PDB entry 8GKH | electron microscopy, 2.70 A resolution | chains P and T of the 4 polymer chains in the assembly

# Chain P
Name: Maltodextrin-binding protein (Fragment), OrfB_Zn_ribbon domain-containing protein
Source organism: Methanosarcina mazei
UniProtKB: chimeric construct of A0A0F8NYV9, A0A0L0H5U9: residues -376 to -8 from A0A0F8NYV9 (A0A0F8NYV9_METMZ) positions 1-369 (UniProt number = residue number + 377); residues 2-638 from A0A0L0H5U9 positions 2-638 (same numbers)
Sequence (1032 residues; row label = number of the first residue in the row; numbers below 1 keep their minus sign (Met-393 is residue -393)):
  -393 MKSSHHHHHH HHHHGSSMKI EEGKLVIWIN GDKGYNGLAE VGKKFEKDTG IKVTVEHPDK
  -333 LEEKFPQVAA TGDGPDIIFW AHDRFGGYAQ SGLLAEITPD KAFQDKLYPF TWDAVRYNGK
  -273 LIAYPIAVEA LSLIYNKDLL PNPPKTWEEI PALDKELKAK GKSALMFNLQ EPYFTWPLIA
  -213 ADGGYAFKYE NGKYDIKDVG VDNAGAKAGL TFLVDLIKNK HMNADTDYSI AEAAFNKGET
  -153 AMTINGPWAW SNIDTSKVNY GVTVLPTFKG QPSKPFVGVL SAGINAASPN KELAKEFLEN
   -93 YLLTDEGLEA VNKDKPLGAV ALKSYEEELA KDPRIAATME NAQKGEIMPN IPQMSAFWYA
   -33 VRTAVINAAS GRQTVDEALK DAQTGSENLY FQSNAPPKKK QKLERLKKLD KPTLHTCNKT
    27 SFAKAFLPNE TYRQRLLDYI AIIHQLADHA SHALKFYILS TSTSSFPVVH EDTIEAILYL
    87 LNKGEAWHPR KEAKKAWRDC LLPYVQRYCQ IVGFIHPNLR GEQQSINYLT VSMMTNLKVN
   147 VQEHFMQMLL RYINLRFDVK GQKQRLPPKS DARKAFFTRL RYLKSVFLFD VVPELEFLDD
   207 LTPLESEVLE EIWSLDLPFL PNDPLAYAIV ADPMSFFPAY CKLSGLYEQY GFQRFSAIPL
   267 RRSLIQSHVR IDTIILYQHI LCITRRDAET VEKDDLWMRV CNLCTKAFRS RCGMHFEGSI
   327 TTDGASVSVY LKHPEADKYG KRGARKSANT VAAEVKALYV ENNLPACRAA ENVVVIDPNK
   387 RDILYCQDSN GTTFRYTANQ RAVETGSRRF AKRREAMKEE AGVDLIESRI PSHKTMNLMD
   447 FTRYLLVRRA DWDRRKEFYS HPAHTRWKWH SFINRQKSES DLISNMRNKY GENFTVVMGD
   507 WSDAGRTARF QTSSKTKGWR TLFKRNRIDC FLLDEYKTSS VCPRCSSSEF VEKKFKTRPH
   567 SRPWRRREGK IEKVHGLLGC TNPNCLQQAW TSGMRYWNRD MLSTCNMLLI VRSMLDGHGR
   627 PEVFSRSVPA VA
Disordered / not traced: -393 to 17, 346-361, 634-638
Differences from the reference sequence: initiating methionine (-393); expression tag (-392 to -377); conflict Ile-374 (Thr3 in A0A0F8NYV9), Gly-9 (Asn368 in A0A0F8NYV9); linker (-7 to 1)
Ion coordination: Mg2+ site 1: Asp383, Glu541 (shared with DT-19(T) of chain T); Mg2+ site 2: Asn385, Asp606 (shared with DT-19(T) of chain T); Zn2+: Cys548, Cys551, Cys586, Cys591
What the authors report for this chain:
  - mutagenesis - D300R, C310R, C310R/D487K/T513K, D487K, E498R, T513K: increased catalytic activity
  - binding site for the 78-nt RNA strand: Thr22, Lys25, Arg157, Arg268, Lys312, Arg315, Arg317, Arg387, Arg414, Arg415, Asn480, Arg481, Gln482, Lys483, Arg531, Arg550, Lys562, Arg564, Ser567, Trp570, Arg572, Leu583, Trp596, Ser598, Arg601, Tyr602, Trp603, Asn604, Asp606, Met607, Cys611
  - binding site for the 35-nt DNA strand (chain T): His21, Gln130, Asn133, Gln148, Arg260, Arg268, Ser269, Arg291, Tyr345, Arg407, Arg420, Lys440
  - binding site for the 15-nt DNA strand: Arg96, Gln129, Asn133
  - Mg2+ coordination: Asp383, Asn385, Glu541, Asp606
  - catalytic residues: Asp606

# Chain T
Molecule: 35-nt DNA strand
Sequence (35 nucleotides; numbered -19 to 15; the number before each row is that of its first residue; numbers below 1 keep their minus sign (DT-19 is residue -19)):
   -19 TTGATTTCAT AACCTATAGA TATGCCCGGG TACCG
Disordered / not traced: -15
Ion coordination: Mg2+ site 1: DT-19 (shared with Asp383(P), Glu541(P) of chain P)

# Chain P / chain T interface
Contacting residue pairs (81):
  His21(P) with DA0(T), stacking on the base
  Gln130(P) with DT1(T), base contact; DA2(T), hydrogen bond to the base
  Asn133(P) with DT1(T), base contact
  Tyr134(P) with DA0(T), phosphate contact; DT1(T), base contact
  Val137(P) with DG-1(T), sugar contact
  Thr141(P) with DA-2(T), sugar contact; DG-1(T), sugar contact
  Val145(P) with DT-3(T), base contact; DA-2(T), sugar contact
  Gln148(P) with DT-3(T), phosphate contact; DA-2(T), hydrogen bond to the phosphate
  Glu149(P) with DA-4(T), base contact; DT-3(T), sugar contact
  Gln259(P) with DT-13(T), hydrogen bond to the phosphate; DC-12(T), phosphate contact
  Arg260(P) with DC-12(T), salt bridge to the phosphate
  Arg268(P) with DT-10(T), salt bridge to the phosphate
  Ser269(P) with DA-9(T), hydrogen bond to the phosphate
  Leu270(P) with DA-9(T), phosphate contact
  Arg276(P) with DG-1(T), base contact; DA0(T), sugar contact
  Asp278(P) with DT1(T), sugar contact
  Thr279(P) with DA2(T), phosphate contact
  Ile280(P) with DA2(T), base contact; DT3(T), base contact
  Arg291(P) with DT3(T), base contact; DG4(T), hydrogen bond to the base
  Lys299(P) with DA2(T), salt bridge to the phosphate
  Ser325(P) with DT1(T), hydrogen bond to the phosphate
  Lys338(P) with DT1(T), salt bridge to the phosphate
  Tyr345(P) with DA0(T), phosphate contact; DT1(T), stacking on the base
  Asp383(P) with DT-19(T), phosphate contact
  Asn385(P) with DT-19(T), phosphate contact; DT-18(T), phosphate contact
  Lys386(P) with DT-19(T), phosphate contact; DT-18(T), hydrogen bond to the phosphate
  Arg407(P) with DC-6(T), salt bridge to the phosphate
  Ser413(P) with DC-7(T), phosphate contact
  Arg420(P) with DA-9(T), sugar contact; DA-8(T), hydrogen bond to the sugar
  Lys424(P) with DT-10(T), hydrogen bond to the base; DA-9(T), sugar contact
  Glu433(P) with DA-11(T), sugar contact; DT-10(T), sugar contact
  Ile436(P) with DA-11(T), sugar contact
  Pro437(P) with DA-11(T), sugar contact
  Ser438(P) with DC-12(T), hydrogen bond to the phosphate; DA-11(T), hydrogen bond to the phosphate
  His439(P) with DA-11(T), salt bridge to the phosphate
  Tyr465(P) with DT-10(T), sugar contact
  Lys474(P) with DA-8(T), salt bridge to the phosphate
  Trp507(P) with DT-19(T), hydrogen bond to the sugar
  Ala510(P) with DT-5(T), sugar contact
  Gly511(P) with DT-5(T), sugar contact
  Arg515(P) with DT-14(T), salt bridge to the phosphate
  Phe516(P) with DA-16(T), phosphate contact
  Gln517(P) with DT-18(T), hydrogen bond to the sugar
  Ser519(P) with DC-7(T), hydrogen bond to the base; DC-6(T), hydrogen bond to the sugar
  Ser520(P) with DC-6(T), sugar contact; DT-5(T), phosphate contact
  Lys521(P) with DC-6(T), phosphate contact; DT-5(T), phosphate contact
  Thr522(P) with DT-5(T), hydrogen bond to the phosphate
  Lys523(P) with DT-5(T), hydrogen bond to the phosphate; DA-4(T), salt bridge to the phosphate
  Gly524(P) with DT-5(T), hydrogen bond to the phosphate
  Glu541(P) with DT-19(T), phosphate contact
  Lys560(P) with DT-18(T), base contact
  His566(P) with DG-17(T), sugar contact; DA-16(T), salt bridge to the phosphate
  Arg568(P) with DG-17(T), salt bridge to the phosphate; DA-16(T), salt bridge to the phosphate
  Arg571(P) with DA-16(T), salt bridge to the phosphate
  His581(P) with DT-18(T), base contact; DG-17(T), hydrogen bond to the base
  Arg605(P) with DT-19(T), phosphate contact; DT-18(T), phosphate contact
Interface residues without a listed pair, chain P (70 interface residues in all): Arg96, Lys166, Phe258, Ile271, Glu295, Glu323, Tyr336, Pro384, Arg387, Ser434, Lys440, Arg461, Ser477, Glu578
Interface residues without a listed pair, chain T (25 interface residues in all): DC5, DC7

# Summary
70 residues of chain P face 25 of chain T across their interface, with 19 hydrogen bonds, 13 salt bridges and
2 aromatic stacking contacts. Polar contacts include Gln130(P)-DA2(T), Arg291(P)-DG4(T) and
Lys424(P)-DT-10(T). From the paper: the catalytic residue Asp606(P); D300R, C310R and C310R/D487K/T513K of
chain P, among others, increase catalytic activity; 6 substitutions were tested in all.
Chain P is Maltodextrin-binding protein (Fragment), OrfB_Zn_ribbon domain-containing protein (Methanosarcina
mazei) and chain T is a 35-nt DNA strand; the structure, Structure of the Spizellomyces punctatus Fanzor
(SpuFz) in complex with omega RNA and target DNA, was determined by electron microscopy.
